PDB entry 6B77 | X-ray diffraction, 2.37 A resolution | chains A and B

Chain A:
Protein: Coagulation factor XII
Source organism: Homo sapiens
Notes: EC 3.4.21.38
Reference sequence: P00748 (FA12_HUMAN); residues 335-343 here correspond to UniProt positions 354-362 (UniProt number = residue number + 19)
Amino-acid sequence (9 residues; row label = number of the first residue in the row):
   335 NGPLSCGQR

Chain B:
Protein: Coagulation factor XII
Source organism: Homo sapiens
Notes: EC 3.4.21.38
Reference sequence: P00748 (FA12_HUMAN); the construct lacks a stretch of the UniProt sequence and is renumbered around it, so the offset changes along the chain: 16-34 = UniProt 373-391; 37-60 = UniProt 392-415; 61-109 = UniProt 420-468; 110-169 = UniProt 474-533; 6 more segments
Amino-acid sequence (243 residues; numbered 16 to 244 plus 17 insertion-coded residues; 3 numbers in that range are skipped by the numbering (no residue carries them; nothing is unmodelled there); the number before each row is that of its first residue; a row labelled like 60A-60D holds insertion residues (60A, then the next letters in order)):
    16 VVGGLVALRGAHPYIAALY
    37 WGHSFCAGSLIAPCWVLTAAHCLQ
60A-60D DRPA
    61 PEDLTVVLGQERRNHSCEPCQTLAVRSYRLHEAFSPVSYQHDLALLRLQ
109A-109E EDADG
   110 SCALLSPYVQPVCLPSGAARPSETTLCQVAGWGHQFEGAEEYASFLQEAQ
   160 VPFLSLERCS
169A-169B AP
   170 DVHGSSILPGMLCAG
  184A F
   185 LEGG
  188A T
   189 DACQGDSGGPLVCEDQA
205A-205C AER
   206 RLTLQGIISWGS
   219 GCG
  221A D
   222 RNKPGVYTDVAYYLAWIREHTVS
Disulfide bonds: Cys42-Cys58, Cys50-Cys111, Cys77-Cys80, Cys168-Cys182, Cys191-Cys220
Covalent attachments: N-acetylglucosamine (NAG) linked to Asn74; [3-(1-aminoisoquinolin-6-yl)phenyl]boronic acid (CWV) linked to Ser195
Residues lining bound ligands: CWV ([3-(1-aminoisoquinolin-6-yl)phenyl]boronic acid): Cys42, His57, Tyr151, Asp189, Ala190, Cys191, Gln192, Gly193, Asp194, Ile213, Ser214, Trp215, Gly216, Ser217, Gly219, Cys220, Gly226, Val227
Curated features (UniProtKB/Swiss-Prot):
  - active site (Charge relay system): His57, Asp102, Ser195
  - glycosylation: Asn74 (N-linked (GlcNAc...) asparagine)

Interface between chain A and chain B:
Cross-chain cystine bridges: Cys340(A)-Cys122(B)
Residue-residue contacts - 10 pairs, chain A then chain B:
  Leu338(A) - Arg205C(B)  hydrogen bond (backbone-side chain)
  Ser339(A) - Glu205B(B)  hydrogen bond
  Cys340(A) - Cys122(B)  disulfide
  Cys340(A) - Arg205C(B)
  Gly341(A) - Ala205A(B)
  Gly341(A) - Glu205B(B)  hydrogen bond (backbone-backbone)
  Gln342(A) - Ala205(B)
  Arg343(A) - Gln204(B)  hydrogen bond (side chain-backbone)
  Arg343(A) - Ala205(B)  hydrogen bond (backbone-backbone)
  Arg343(A) - Arg206(B)

Overview:
6 residues of chain A and 7 residues of chain B are in contact, with 1 disulfide bond and 5 hydrogen bonds.
Among the polar pairs are Leu338(A)-Arg205C(B), Ser339(A)-Glu205B(B) and Arg343(A)-Gln204(B). Compound CWV is
covalently linked to Ser195(B). Covalently linked N-acetylglucosamine: at Asn74(B).
Here chain A is Coagulation factor XII and chain B is Coagulation factor XII, both from Homo sapiens. Entry
6B77 (Structures of the two-chain human plasma factor XIIa co-crystallized with potent inhibitors) was
determined by X-ray diffraction, deposited together with 6B74.
